PDB entry 7VDT | electron microscopy, 2.80 A resolution | chains I and K of the 11 polymer chains in the assembly

# Chain I
Molecule: 207-nt DNA strand
Sequence (207 nucleotides; each row starts with the number of its first residue; numbers below 1 keep their minus sign (DG-19 is residue -19)):
   -19 GGACCCTATA CGCGGCCGCC CTGGAGAATC CCGGTGCCGA GGCCGCTCAA TTGGTCGTAG
    41 ACAGCTCTAG CACCGCTTAA ACGCACGTAC GCGCTGTCCC CCGCGTTTTA ACCGCCAAGG
   101 GGATTACTCC CTAGTCTCCA GGCACGTGTC AGATATATAC ATCCTGAAGC TTGTCGAGAA
   161 GTACTAGAGG ATCATAATCA GCCATAC
Unresolved in the structure: -19 to 12, 148-187

# Chain K
Name: Histone H3
From: Xenopus laevis
UniProt: A0A310TTQ1 (A0A310TTQ1_XENLA); residues 0-135 here correspond to UniProt positions 1-136 (UniProt number = residue number + 1)
Amino-acid sequence (136 residues; row label = number of the first residue in the row; numbering starts at 0):
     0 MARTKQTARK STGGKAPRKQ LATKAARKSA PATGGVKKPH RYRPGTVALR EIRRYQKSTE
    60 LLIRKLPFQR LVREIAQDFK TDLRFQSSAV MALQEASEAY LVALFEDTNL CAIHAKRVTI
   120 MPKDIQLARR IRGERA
Unresolved in the structure: 0-36, 135

# How chain I and chain K interact
Contacting residue pairs - 20 pairs, chain I then chain K:
  DC82(I) with Pro43(K), phosphate contact; Gly44(K), phosphate contact
  DG83(I) with Arg40(K), hydrogen bond to the base; Pro43(K), phosphate contact; Gly44(K), hydrogen bond to the phosphate; Thr45(K), phosphate contact; Val46(K), hydrogen bond to the phosphate; Ala47(K), hydrogen bond to the phosphate
  DC84(I) with Arg40(K), hydrogen bond to the sugar; Tyr41(K), hydrogen bond to the phosphate
  DA91(I) with Arg63(K), phosphate contact; Leu65(K), sugar contact; Pro66(K), sugar contact; Arg69(K), salt bridge to the phosphate
  DC92(I) with Arg63(K), salt bridge to the phosphate; Lys64(K), hydrogen bond to the phosphate; Leu65(K), hydrogen bond to the phosphate
  DG100(I) with Arg83(K), sugar contact
  DG101(I) with Asp81(K), phosphate contact; Arg83(K), salt bridge to the phosphate
Also at the interface, not in a pair above, chain K (15 interface residues in all): Arg42

# Summary
The interface between chain I and chain K involves 7 residues on one side and 15 on the other, with 8 hydrogen
bonds and 3 salt bridges. Polar pairs include DG83(I)-Arg40(K), DC84(I)-Arg40(K) and DG83(I)-Gly44(K).
Here chain I is a 207-nt DNA strand and chain K is Histone H3 (Xenopus laevis). Entry 7VDT (The
motor-nucleosome module of human chromatin remodeling PBAF-nucleosome complex) was determined by electron
microscopy.
